PDB entry 5ZG6 | X-ray diffraction, 2.00 A resolution | chain B

# Chain B
Protein: Beta-lactamase
From: Bacillus licheniformis
Notes: EC 3.5.2.6
UniProtKB: P00808 (BLAC_BACLI); the author numbering skips numbers that UniProt does not, so the offset changes along the chain: 26-57 = UniProt 43-74; 59-83 = UniProt 75-99; 86-238 = UniProt 100-252; 240-252 = UniProt 253-265; 1 more segments
Sequence (268 residues; row label = number of the first residue in the row; note: 5 numbers in that range are skipped by the numbering (no residue carries them; nothing is unmodelled there)):
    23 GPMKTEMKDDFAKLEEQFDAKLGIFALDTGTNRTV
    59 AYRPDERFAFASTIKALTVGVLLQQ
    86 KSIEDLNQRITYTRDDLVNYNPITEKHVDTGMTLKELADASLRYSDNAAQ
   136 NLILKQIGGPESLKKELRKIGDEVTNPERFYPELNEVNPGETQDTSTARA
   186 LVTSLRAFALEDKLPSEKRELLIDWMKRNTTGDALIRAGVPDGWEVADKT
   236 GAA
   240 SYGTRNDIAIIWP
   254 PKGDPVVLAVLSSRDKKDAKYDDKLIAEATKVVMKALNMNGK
Not modelled in the structure: 23-30, 292-295
Construct notes: expression tag (23-25); engineered mutation Y166 (Glu180 in P00808)
Glycans and other covalent adducts: DEGRADED CEPHALORIDINE, open form (CED) linked to S70
Small-molecule neighbours: DEGRADED CEPHALORIDINE, open form (CED; 5-methyl-2-[2-oxo-1-(2-thiophen-2-yl-acetylamino)-ethyl]-3,6-dihydro-2H-[1,3]thiazine-4-carboxylic acid): A69, K73, Y105, S130, N132, Y166, N170, K234, T235, G236, A237, R244, Y274
Swiss-Prot annotation at these positions:
  - active site: S70 (Acyl-ester intermediate), E168 (Proton acceptor)
  - binding site (substrate): K234 to G236
What the authors report for this chain:
  - binding site for DEGRADED CEPHALORIDINE, open form: S70, N170, A237
  - catalytic residues: S70
  - mutagenesis - E166Y (1,000 fold): decreased catalytic activity on penicillin G
  - mutagenesis - E166Y (20 fold): decreased catalytic activity on cephaloridine
  - catalytic residues: K73 (citing earlier work)
  - catalytic residues: Y166 (from molecular simulation)

# Summary
DEGRADED CEPHALORIDINE, open form is covalently linked to S70. From UniProt: active-site residues S70 and E168
and 3 substrate-binding residues. The paper reports catalytic residues S70, K73 and Y166; E166Y reduces
catalytic activity on penicillin G.
Chain B is Beta-lactamase (Bacillus licheniformis); the structure, Crystal structure of beta-lactamase PenP
mutant-E166Y in complex with cephaloridine as "post-acylation" intermediate, was determined by X-ray
diffraction (same publication as 5ZFL and 5ZFT).
